8KFS - chains A and D of the 5 polymer chains in the assembly; structure by X-ray diffraction, 2.15 A resolution.

[Chain A]
Molecule: Holliday junction resolvase MOC1, chloroplastic
Organism: Zea mays
UniProtKB: B4FCI7 (B4FCI7_MAIZE); residues 109-271 here = UniProt positions 109-271
Sequence (163 residues; row label = number of the first residue in the row):
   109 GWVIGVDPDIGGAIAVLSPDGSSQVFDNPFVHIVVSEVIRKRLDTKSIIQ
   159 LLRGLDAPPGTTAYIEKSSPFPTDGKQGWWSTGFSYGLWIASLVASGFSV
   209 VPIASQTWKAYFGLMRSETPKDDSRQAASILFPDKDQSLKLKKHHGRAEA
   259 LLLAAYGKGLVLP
From the paper describing this entry:
  - conformationally variable residues: Asp115, Asp117, Glu174, Glu257
  - mutagenesis - D115N, K229A, H253A, H253D: decreased catalytic activity
  - catalytic residues: Lys229 (proposed by the authors, not directly observed)
  - mutagenesis - H253K: abolished catalytic activity on HJ

[Chain D]
Molecule: 25-nt DNA strand
Sequence (25 nucleotides; each row starts with the number of its first residue):
     1 ATCTGCAGGGTCTGGTTTCCAGACC

[How chain A and chain D interact]
Residue-residue contacts (28):
  Glu174(A) - DC25(D)  phosphate contact
  Lys175(A) - DC12(D)  sugar contact
  Lys175(A) - DT13(D)  salt bridge to the phosphate
  Ser177(A) - DG10(D)  hydrogen bond to the base
  Ser177(A) - DT11(D)  sugar contact
  Ser177(A) - DC25(D)  base contact
  Pro178(A) - DG10(D)  base contact
  Pro178(A) - DC25(D)  base contact
  Phe179(A) - DG10(D)  base contact
  Phe179(A) - DC24(D)  base contact
  Phe179(A) - DC25(D)  stacking on the base
  Pro180(A) - DG10(D)  base contact
  Asp182(A) - DC25(D)  hydrogen bond to the base
  Trp187(A) - DG10(D)  sugar contact
  Ala212(A) - DC12(D)  phosphate contact
  Ala212(A) - DT13(D)  phosphate contact
  Ser213(A) - DC24(D)  sugar contact
  Gln214(A) - DC12(D)  base contact
  Gln214(A) - DA23(D)  hydrogen bond to the base
  Gln214(A) - DC24(D)  sugar contact
  Thr215(A) - DT13(D)  sugar contact
  Lys217(A) - DC24(D)  phosphate contact
  Lys217(A) - DC25(D)  salt bridge to the phosphate
  Met223(A) - DA23(D)  phosphate contact
  Met223(A) - DC24(D)  phosphate contact
  Arg224(A) - DA23(D)  phosphate contact
  Arg224(A) - DC24(D)  hydrogen bond to the phosphate
  Pro228(A) - DC25(D)  phosphate contact
Other interface residues (no listed pair), chain A (19 interface residues in all): Asp117, Ser225, Glu257

[Summary]
The interface between chain A and chain D involves 19 residues on one side and 7 on the other; the contacts
include 4 hydrogen bonds, 2 salt bridges and 1 aromatic stacking contact. Among the polar pairs are
Ser177(A)-DG10(D), Asp182(A)-DC25(D) and Gln214(A)-DA23(D). From the paper: the catalytic residue Lys229(A);
D115N, K229A and H253A of chain A, among others, reduce catalytic activity; 5 substitutions were tested in
all.
Chain A is Holliday junction resolvase MOC1, chloroplastic (Zea mays) and chain D is a 25-nt DNA strand; the
structure, Crystal structure of ZmMOC1/nicked Holliday junction complex at ground state, was determined by
X-ray diffraction together with 8KFR, 8KFT, 8KFU, 8KFV and 8KFW from the same study.
